5BXV - chains A and B; structure by X-ray diffraction, 2.10 A resolution.

# Chain A
Molecule: Eukaryotic translation initiation factor 4E
Source organism: Mus musculus
Reference sequence: P63073 (IF4E_MOUSE); residue numbers follow UniProt; this construct covers 27-217
Chain sequence (192 residues; numbered 26 to 217; the number before each row is that of its first residue):
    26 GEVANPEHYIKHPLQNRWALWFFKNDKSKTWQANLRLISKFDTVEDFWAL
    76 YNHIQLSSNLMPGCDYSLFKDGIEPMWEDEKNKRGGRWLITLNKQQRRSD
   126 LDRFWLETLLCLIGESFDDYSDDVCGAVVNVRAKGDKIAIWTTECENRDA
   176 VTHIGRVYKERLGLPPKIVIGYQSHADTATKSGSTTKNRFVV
Not modelled in the structure: 26-32, 207-217
Construct notes: expression tag (26)
Ligand contacts: 7-methyl-guanosine-5'-triphosphate (MGP): Trp56, Pro100, Met101, Trp102, Glu103, Asn155, Arg157, Lys162, Trp166
Swiss-Prot annotation at these positions:
  - region (EIF4EBP1/2/3 binding): His37 to Gln40, Trp73 to Asn77, Glu132 to Gly139
  - binding site (mRNA): Trp56, Gln57, Trp102, Glu103, Arg157 to Lys162, Thr205 to Ser207
  - modified residue: Ser209 (Phosphoserine)
Reported in the primary citation:
  - binding site for 7-methyl-guanosine-5'-triphosphate: Trp56, Trp102

# Chain B
Molecule: Eukaryotic translation initiation factor 4E-binding protein 1
Source organism: Homo sapiens
Reference sequence: Q13541 (4EBP1_HUMAN); residues 43-84 here = UniProt positions 43-84
Chain sequence (44 residues; each row starts with the number of its first residue):
    41 GEFSTTPGGTRIIYDRKFLMECRNSPVTKTPPRDLPTIPGVTSP
Not modelled in the structure: 41-49
Construct notes: expression tag (41-42)
Swiss-Prot annotation at these positions:
  - motif: Tyr54 to Met60 (YXXXXLphi motif)
  - modified residue: Ser44 (Phosphoserine), Thr46 (Phosphothreonine), Thr50 (Phosphothreonine), Tyr54 (Phosphotyrosine), Ser65 (Phosphoserine), Thr70 (Phosphothreonine), Thr77 (Phosphothreonine), Ser83 (Phosphoserine)
  - cross-link: Lys57 (Glycyl lysine isopeptide (Lys-Gly) (interchain with G-Cter in ubiquitin))
Reported in the primary citation:
  - post-translational modification sites: Ser65, Thr70 (citing earlier work)

# How chain A and chain B interact
Pairs across the interface - 56 pairs, chain A then chain B:
  Tyr34(A) with Ser65(B)
  His37(A) with Tyr54(B); Phe58(B)
  Pro38(A) with Ile52(B); Tyr54(B), hydrogen bond (backbone-side chain)
  Leu39(A) with Tyr54(B), hydrophobic
  Gln40(A) with Arg51(B); Ile52(B), hydrogen bond (side chain-backbone)
  Phe47(A) with Val81(B), hydrophobic
  Arg61(A) with Ile78(B)
  Ile63(A) with Leu75(B), hydrophobic; Pro76(B)
  Val69(A) with Tyr54(B), hydrophobic; Leu59(B), hydrophobic; Cys62(B), hydrophobic
  Glu70(A) with Cys62(B); Ser65(B); Val67(B); Thr68(B)
  Trp73(A) with Leu59(B), hydrogen bond (side chain-backbone); Met60(B), hydrophobic; Cys62(B); Arg63(B); Thr68(B)
  Ala74(A) with Val67(B); Thr68(B); Thr70(B); Pro72(B)
  Leu75(A) with Pro72(B), hydrophobic; Leu75(B), hydrophobic
  Tyr76(A) with Arg63(B)
  Asn77(A) with Arg63(B), hydrogen bond; Thr68(B), hydrogen bond (side chain-backbone)
  His78(A) with Thr68(B); Lys69(B); Thr70(B); Pro71(B); Leu75(B); Thr82(B); Ser83(B), hydrogen bond (backbone-backbone)
  Ile79(A) with Val81(B)
  Gln80(A) with Gly80(B), hydrogen bond (side chain-backbone); Val81(B), hydrogen bond (backbone-backbone)
  Tyr91(A) with Val81(B)
  Glu132(A) with Arg56(B), salt bridge
  Leu135(A) with Leu59(B); Met60(B), hydrophobic
  Gly139(A) with Ile53(B); Tyr54(B), hydrogen bond (backbone-backbone)
  Glu140(A) with Arg51(B), salt bridge; Ile52(B); Ile53(B)
  Asp143(A) with Arg51(B), hydrogen bond (backbone-side chain)
  Asp144(A) with Arg51(B), salt bridge
  Asp147(A) with Arg51(B), salt bridge
  Arg186(A) with Arg56(B)
Also at the interface, not in a pair above, chain A (33 interface residues in all): Lys36, Leu62, Ser64, Leu85, Leu131, Ile138
Also at the interface, not in a pair above, chain B (27 interface residues in all): Thr50, Pro66, Thr77
Interface features reported in the paper:
  - residue pairs: Asn77(A)-Arg63(B), His78(A)-Pro71(B), Gln80(A)-Gly80(B) (hydrogen bond), Glu132(A)-Arg56(B) (salt bridge), Ser65(B)-Glu70(A)
  - interface residues, chain A: Tyr34(A), Phe47(A), Ile63(A), Glu70(A), Leu75(A), Asn77(A), His78(A)
  - interface residues, chain B: Pro71(B), Leu75(B), Ile78(B), Val81(B)

# Overview
33 residues of chain A and 27 residues of chain B are in contact; the contacts include 10 hydrogen bonds and 4
salt bridges. Among the polar pairs are Glu132(A)-Arg56(B), Glu140(A)-Arg51(B) and Asp144(A)-Arg51(B). The
authors report contacts between Asn77(A) and Arg63(B), His78(A) and Pro71(B) and Ser65(B) and Glu70(A); a
hydrogen bond between Gln80(A) and Gly80(B); a salt bridge between Glu132(A) and Arg56(B). From the paper: a
binding site for 7-methyl-guanosine-5'-triphosphate at Trp56(A) and Trp102(A); interface residues Tyr34(A),
Phe47(A) and Pro71(B) among others.
Chain A is Eukaryotic translation initiation factor 4E (Mus musculus) and chain B is Eukaryotic translation
initiation factor 4E-binding protein 1 (Homo sapiens); the structure, eIF4E complex, was determined by X-ray
diffraction.
